Entry 7XUG (electron microscopy, 3.57 A resolution); this record covers chains R and J of the 8 polymer chains in the assembly.

== Chain R ==
Molecule: nun gene and immunity region (95-nt RNA)
Sequence (95 nucleotides; row label = number of the first residue in the row):
     1 AUAGACGAAC GGCGCGUCUU UAAACCAUGC GUCGGGAGCG CGGCGGGUUC AGGAUGAACG
    61 GCAAUGCUGC UCAUUAGCGA GAAGGCUUUU UUGCU
Unresolved in the structure: 1-84, 95
Metal / ion sites: Mg2+: C94 (shared with Asp-460(J), Asp-462(J), Asp-464(J) of chain J)

== Chain J ==
Name: DNA-directed RNA polymerase subunit beta'
From: Escherichia coli (strain K12)
Notes: EC 2.7.7.6
UniProt: P0A8T7 (RPOC_ECOLI); numbering as in UniProt (aligned over 1-1407)
Chain sequence (1430 residues; numbered 1 to 1430; the number before each row is that of its first residue):
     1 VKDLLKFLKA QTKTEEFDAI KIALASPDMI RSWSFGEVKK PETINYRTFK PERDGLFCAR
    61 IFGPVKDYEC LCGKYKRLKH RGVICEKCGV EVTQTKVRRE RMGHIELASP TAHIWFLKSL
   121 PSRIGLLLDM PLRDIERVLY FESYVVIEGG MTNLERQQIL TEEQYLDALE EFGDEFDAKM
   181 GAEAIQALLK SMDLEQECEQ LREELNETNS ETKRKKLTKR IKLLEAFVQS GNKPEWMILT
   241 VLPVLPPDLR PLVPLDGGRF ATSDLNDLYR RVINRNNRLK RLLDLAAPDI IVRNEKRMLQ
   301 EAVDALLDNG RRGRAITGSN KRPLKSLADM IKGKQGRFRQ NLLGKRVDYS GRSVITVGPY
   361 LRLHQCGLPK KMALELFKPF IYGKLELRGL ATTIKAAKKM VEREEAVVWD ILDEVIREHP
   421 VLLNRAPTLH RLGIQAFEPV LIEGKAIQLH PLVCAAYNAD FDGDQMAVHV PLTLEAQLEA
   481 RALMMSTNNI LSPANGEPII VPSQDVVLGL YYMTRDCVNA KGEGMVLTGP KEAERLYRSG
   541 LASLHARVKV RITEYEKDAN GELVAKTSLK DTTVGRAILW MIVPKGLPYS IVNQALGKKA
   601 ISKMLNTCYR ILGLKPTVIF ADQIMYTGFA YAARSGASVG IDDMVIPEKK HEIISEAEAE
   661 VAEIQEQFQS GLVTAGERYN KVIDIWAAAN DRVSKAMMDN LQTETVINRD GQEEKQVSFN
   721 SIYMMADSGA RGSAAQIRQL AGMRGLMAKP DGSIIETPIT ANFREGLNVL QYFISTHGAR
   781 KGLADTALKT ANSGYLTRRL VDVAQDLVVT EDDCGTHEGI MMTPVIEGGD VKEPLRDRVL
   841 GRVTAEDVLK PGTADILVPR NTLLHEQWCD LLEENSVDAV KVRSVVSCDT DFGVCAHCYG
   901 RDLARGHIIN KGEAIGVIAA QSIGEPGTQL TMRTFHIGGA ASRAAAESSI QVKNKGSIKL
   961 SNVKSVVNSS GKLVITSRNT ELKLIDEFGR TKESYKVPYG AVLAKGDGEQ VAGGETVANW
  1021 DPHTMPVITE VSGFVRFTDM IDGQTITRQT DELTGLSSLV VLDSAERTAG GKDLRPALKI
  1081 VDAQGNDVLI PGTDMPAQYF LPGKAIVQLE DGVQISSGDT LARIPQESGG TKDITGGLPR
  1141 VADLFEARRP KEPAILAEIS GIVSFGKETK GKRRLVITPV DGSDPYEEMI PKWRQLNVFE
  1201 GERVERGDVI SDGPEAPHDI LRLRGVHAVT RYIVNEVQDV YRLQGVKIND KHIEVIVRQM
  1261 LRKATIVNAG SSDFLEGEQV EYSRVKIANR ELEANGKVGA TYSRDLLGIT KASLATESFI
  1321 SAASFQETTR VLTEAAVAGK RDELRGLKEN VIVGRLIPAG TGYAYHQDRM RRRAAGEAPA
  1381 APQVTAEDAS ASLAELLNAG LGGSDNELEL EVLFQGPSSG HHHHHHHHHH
Unresolved in the structure: 1-15, 934-944, 1127-1134, 1374-1430
Construct notes: conflict Val-1 (Met in P0A8T7); expression tag (1408-1430)
Swiss-Prot annotation at these positions:
  - binding site (Zn(2+)): Cys-70, Cys-72, Cys-85, Cys-88, Cys-814, Cys-888, Cys-895, Cys-898
  - binding site (Mg(2+)): Asp-460, Asp-462, Asp-464
  - modified residue: Lys-983 (N6-acetyllysine)
  - mutagenesis: Gln-504 (Q504P: Resistant to antibiotics salinamide A and B), Asn-690 (N690D: Resistant to antibiotics salinamide A and B), Met-697 (M697V: Resistant to antibiotics salinamide A and B), Ala-735 (A735T: Resistant to antibiotics salinamide A and B), Arg-738 (R738C/H/P/S: Resistant to antibiotics salinamide A and B), Ala-748 (A748E: Resistant to antibiotics salinamide A and B), Pro-758 (P758S/T: Resistant to antibiotics salinamide A and B), Phe-763 (F763C: Resistant to antibiotics salinamide A and B), Ser-775 (S775A: Resistant to antibiotics salinamide A and B), Ala-779 (A779T/V: Resistant to antibiotics salinamide A and B), Arg-780 (R780C: Resistant to antibiotics salinamide A and B), Gly-782 (G782A/C: Resistant to antibiotics salinamide A and B), 1 further mutagenesis entry in UniProt
Metal / ion sites: Zn2+ site 1: Cys-70, Cys-72, Cys-85, Cys-88; Mg2+: Asp-460, Asp-462, Asp-464 (shared with C94(R) of chain R); Zn2+ site 2: Cys-814, Cys-888, Cys-895, Cys-898

== Interface between chain R and chain J ==
Pairs across the interface - 5 pairs, chain R then chain J:
  U87(R) / Arg-322(J)  hydrogen bond to the sugar
  U88(R) / Arg-322(J)  hydrogen bond to the sugar
  C94(R) / Arg-425(J)  hydrogen bond to the sugar
  C94(R) / Asp-462(J)  phosphate contact
  C94(R) / Asp-464(J)  hydrogen bond to the sugar
Also at the interface, not in a pair above, chain R (5 interface residues in all): G85, G93
Also at the interface, not in a pair above, chain J (7 interface residues in all): Asp-256, Ala-261, Gly-463

== Summary ==
5 residues of chain R and 7 residues of chain J are in contact, with 4 hydrogen bonds. Polar pairs include
U87(R)/Arg-322(J), U88(R)/Arg-322(J) and C94(R)/Arg-425(J). UniProt lists 8 Zn2+-binding residues, 3
Mg2+-binding residues and 13 mutagenesis sites on chain J.
Here chain R is nun gene and immunity region (95-nt RNA) and chain J is DNA-directed RNA polymerase subunit
beta' (Escherichia coli (strain K12)). Entry 7XUG (cryo-EM structure of HK022 putRNA-less E.coli RNA
polymerase elongation complex) was determined by electron microscopy together with 7XUE and 7XUI from the same
study.
